6RTO - chain A; structure by X-ray diffraction, 2.30 A resolution.

== Chain A ==
Name: Thioredoxin glutathione reductase
Organism: Schistosoma mansoni
Notes: EC 1.8.1.9
Reference sequence: G4V8J4 (G4V8J4_SCHMA); residues 1-598 here = UniProt positions 1-598
Chain sequence (598 residues; numbered 1 to 598; the number before each row is that of its first residue):
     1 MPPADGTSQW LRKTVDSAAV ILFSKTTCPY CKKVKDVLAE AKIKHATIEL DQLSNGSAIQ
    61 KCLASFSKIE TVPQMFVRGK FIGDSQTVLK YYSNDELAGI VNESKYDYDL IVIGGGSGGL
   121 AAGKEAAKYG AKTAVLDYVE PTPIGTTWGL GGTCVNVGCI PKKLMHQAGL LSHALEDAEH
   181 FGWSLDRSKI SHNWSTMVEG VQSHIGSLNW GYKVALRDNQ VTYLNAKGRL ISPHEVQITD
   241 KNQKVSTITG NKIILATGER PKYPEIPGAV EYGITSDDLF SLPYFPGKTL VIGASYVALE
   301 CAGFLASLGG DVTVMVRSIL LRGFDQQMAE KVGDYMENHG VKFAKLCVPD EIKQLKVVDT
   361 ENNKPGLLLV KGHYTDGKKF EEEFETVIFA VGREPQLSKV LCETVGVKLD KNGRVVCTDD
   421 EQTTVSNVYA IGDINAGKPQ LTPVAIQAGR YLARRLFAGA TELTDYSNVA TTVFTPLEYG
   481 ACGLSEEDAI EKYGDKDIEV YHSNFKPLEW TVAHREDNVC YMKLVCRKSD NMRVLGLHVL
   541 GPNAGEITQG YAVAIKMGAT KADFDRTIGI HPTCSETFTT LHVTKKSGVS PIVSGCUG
Disordered / not traced: 1-5, 594-598
Modified positions: Sec597 (selenocysteine)
Disulfides: Cys154-Cys159
Small-molecule neighbours:
  - FAD (flavin-adenine dinucleotide): Ile113, Gly114, Gly115, Gly116, Ser117, Gly118, Gly119, Leu136, Asp137, Tyr138, Val139, Gly152, Thr153, Cys154, Val157, Gly158, Cys159, Lys162, Ala226, Lys227, Gly228, Ala256, Thr257, Gly258, Glu259, Ser276, Phe280, Tyr296, Val297, Arg393, Lys399, Val400, Ile431, Gly432, Asp433, Gln440, Leu441, Thr442, Pro443, Ala445, Phe474, His571, Pro572
  - 1-methylidenenaphthalen-2-one (KJH): Val316, Ser318, Leu320, Glu330, Gly333, Asp334, Glu337, Phe343, Lys345
What the authors report for this chain:
  - mutagenesis - E330A/D334A: unchanged catalytic activity

== Overview ==
Bound to chain A: flavin-adenine dinucleotide and 1-methylidenenaphthalen-2-one. The paper reports that
E330A/D334A leave catalytic activity unchanged.
Chain A is Thioredoxin glutathione reductase (Schistosoma mansoni); the structure, Thioredoxin glutathione
reductase from Schistosoma mansoni in complex with 1-[(dimethylamino)methyl]-2-naphthol at 4 hours of soaking,
was determined by X-ray diffraction together with 6RTJ and 6RTM from the same study.
